Entry 6XTX (electron microscopy, 3.29 A resolution); this record covers chains 7 and M of the 12 polymer chains in the assembly.

[Chain 7]
Protein: DNA replication licensing factor MCM7
Source organism: Homo sapiens
Notes: EC 3.6.4.12
UniProtKB: P33993 (MCM7_HUMAN); numbering as in UniProt (aligned over 1-719)
Chain sequence (719 residues; each row starts with the number of its first residue):
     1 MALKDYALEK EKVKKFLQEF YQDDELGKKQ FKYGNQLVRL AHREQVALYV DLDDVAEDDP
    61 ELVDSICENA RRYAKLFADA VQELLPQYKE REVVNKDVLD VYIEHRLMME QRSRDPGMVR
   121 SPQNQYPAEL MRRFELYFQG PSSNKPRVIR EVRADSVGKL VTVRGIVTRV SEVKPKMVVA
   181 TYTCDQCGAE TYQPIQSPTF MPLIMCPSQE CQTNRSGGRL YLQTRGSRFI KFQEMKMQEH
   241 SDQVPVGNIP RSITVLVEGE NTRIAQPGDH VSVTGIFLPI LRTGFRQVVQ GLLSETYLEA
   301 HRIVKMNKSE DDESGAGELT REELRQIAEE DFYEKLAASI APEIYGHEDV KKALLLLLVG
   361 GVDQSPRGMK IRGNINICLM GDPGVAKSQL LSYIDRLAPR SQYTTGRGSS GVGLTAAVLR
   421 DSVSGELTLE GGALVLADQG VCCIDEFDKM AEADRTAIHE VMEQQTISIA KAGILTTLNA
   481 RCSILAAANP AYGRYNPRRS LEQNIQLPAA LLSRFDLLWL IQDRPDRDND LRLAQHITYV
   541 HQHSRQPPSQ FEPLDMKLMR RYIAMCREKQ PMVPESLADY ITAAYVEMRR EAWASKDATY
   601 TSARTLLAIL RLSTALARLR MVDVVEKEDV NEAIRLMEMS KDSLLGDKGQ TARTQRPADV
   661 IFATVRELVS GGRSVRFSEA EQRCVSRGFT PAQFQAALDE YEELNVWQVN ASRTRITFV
Disordered / not traced: 1-4, 90-124, 283-290, 646-719
Metal / ion sites: Zn2+: Cys184, Cys187, Cys206, Cys211; Mg2+: Ser388 (together with ATP-gamma-S)
Ligand contacts:
  - ATP-gamma-S (AGS; phosphothiophosphoric acid-adenylate ester), molecule 1: Glu343, Ile344, Tyr345, Pro383, Gly384, Val385, Ala386, Lys387, Ser388, Gln389, Glu446, Asn489, Leu533
  - ATP-gamma-S (AGS), molecule 2: Met369, Ile371, Glu463, Gln464, Ala510, Arg514, Ala603, Arg604, Leu607
From the paper describing this entry:
  - binding site for the 70-nt DNA strand (chain M): Ser410, Lys471

[Chain M]
Molecule: 70-nt DNA strand
Sequence (70 nucleotides; row label = number of the first residue in the row; numbers below 1 keep their minus sign (DC-39 is residue -39)):
   -39 CGTTTTACAA CGTCGTGACT GGGCACTTGA TCGGCCAACC TTTTTTTTTT TTTTTTTTTT
    21 TTTTTTTTTT
Disordered / not traced: -39 to 0, 12-30

[Chain 7 / chain M interface]
Residue-residue contacts (11):
  Ser410(7) - DT9(M)  hydrogen bond to the phosphate
  Val412(7) - DT8(M)  phosphate contact
  Val412(7) - DT9(M)  phosphate contact
  Ala417(7) - DT8(M)  phosphate contact
  Val418(7) - DT7(M)  phosphate contact
  Val418(7) - DT8(M)  hydrogen bond to the phosphate
  Arg420(7) - DT6(M)  hydrogen bond to the base
  Lys471(7) - DT7(M)  phosphate contact
  Lys471(7) - DT8(M)  salt bridge to the phosphate
  Ala472(7) - DT6(M)  phosphate contact
  Ala472(7) - DT7(M)  hydrogen bond to the phosphate

[In short]
7 residues of chain 7 and 4 residues of chain M are in contact, with 4 hydrogen bonds and 1 salt bridge. Among
the polar pairs are Arg420(7)-DT6(M), Ser410(7)-DT9(M) and Val418(7)-DT8(M). Bound to chain 7: ATP-gamma-S.
The paper reports a binding site for the 70-nt DNA strand (chain M) at Ser410(7) and Lys471(7).
Here chain 7 is DNA replication licensing factor MCM7 (Homo sapiens) and chain M is a 70-nt DNA strand. Entry
6XTX (CryoEM structure of human CMG bound to ATPgammaS and DNA) was determined by electron microscopy,
deposited together with 6XTY.
